PDB entry 4HX3 | X-ray diffraction, 2.70 A resolution | chains B and C of the 4 polymer chains in the assembly

# Chain B
Name: Neutral proteinase inhibitor ScNPI
From: Streptomyces caespitosus
Reference sequence: Q9FDS0 (Q9FDS0_STRCS); residues 1-113 here correspond to UniProt positions 29-141 (UniProt number = residue number + 28)
Chain sequence (114 residues; each row starts with the number of its first residue; numbering starts at 0):
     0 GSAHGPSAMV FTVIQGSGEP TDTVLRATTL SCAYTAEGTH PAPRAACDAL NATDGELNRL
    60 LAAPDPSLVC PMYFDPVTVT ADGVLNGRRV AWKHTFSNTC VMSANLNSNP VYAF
Unresolved in the structure: 0
Disulfide bonds: Cys31-Cys46, Cys69-Cys99
Differences from the reference sequence: expression tag (0)
Reported in the primary citation:
  - mutagenesis - H3E, H3R: unchanged binding to Extracellular small neutral protease (chain C)
  - mutagenesis - M71K: unchanged binding to the MPs tested
  - mutagenesis - Y33P/T34G: decreased binding to Extracellular small neutral protease (chain C)
  - mutagenesis - M71K: increased binding to trypsin
  - mutagenesis - M71K: decreased binding to proteinase K
  - mutagenesis - C69S/C99S: decreased stability in response to subtilisin
  - mutagenesis - C69S/C99S: unchanged stability in response to snapalysin
  - mutagenesis - C69S/C99S: unchanged expression
  - mutagenesis - C31S/C46S: decreased expression
  - mutagenesis - C31S/C46S: decreased stability

# Chain C
Name: Extracellular small neutral protease
From: Streptomyces caespitosus
Notes: EC 3.4.24.77; fragment: Mature protease
Reference sequence: P56406 (SNPA_STRCS); residue numbers follow UniProt; this construct covers 2-132
Chain sequence (134 residues; row label = number of the first residue in the row; note: 1 number in that range is skipped by the numbering (no residue carries it; nothing is unmodelled there); numbers below 1 keep their minus sign (Gly-2 is residue -2)):
    -2 GP
     1 MVTVTYDPSN APSFQQEIAN AAQIWNSSVR NVQLRAGGNA DFSYYEGNDS RGSYAQTDGH
    61 GRGYIFLDYQ QNQQYDSTRV TAHETGHVLG LPDHYQGPCS ELMSGGGPGP SCTNPYPNAQ
   121 ERSRVNALWA NG
Disulfide bonds: Cys99-Cys112
Differences from the reference sequence: expression tag (-2 to -1, 1)
Bound ions: Zn2+: His83, His87, Asp93
Swiss-Prot annotation at these positions:
  - active site: Glu84
  - binding site (Ca(2+)): Asp76, Thr78
  - binding site (Zn(2+)): His83, His87, Asp93

# How chain B and chain C interact
Residue-residue contacts - 8 pairs, chain B then chain C:
  Leu24(B) with Arg51(C), hydrogen bond (backbone-side chain)
  Arg25(B) with Arg51(C)
  Ala26(B) with Ser50(C), hydrogen bond (backbone-side chain); Arg51(C)
  Thr27(B) with Ser50(C), hydrogen bond
  Thr38(B) with Ser50(C)
  Pro40(B) with Ser50(C)
  Phe113(B) with Ser50(C)
Interface residues without a listed pair, chain B (8 interface residues in all): Val23
Interface residues without a listed pair, chain C (4 interface residues in all): Asp49, Tyr54

# Summary
Chain B and chain C form an interface of 8 and 4 residues respectively; the contacts include 3 hydrogen bonds.
Among the polar pairs are Leu24(B)-Arg51(C), Ala26(B)-Ser50(C) and Thr27(B)-Ser50(C). The paper reports that
Y33P/T34G of chain B reduce binding to Extracellular small neutral protease (chain C); M71K of chain B
increases binding to trypsin; 6 substitutions were tested in all.
Here chain B is Neutral proteinase inhibitor ScNPI and chain C is Extracellular small neutral protease, both
from Streptomyces caespitosus. Entry 4HX3 (Crystal structure of Streptomyces caespitosus sermetstatin in
complex with S. caespitosus snapalysin) was determined by X-ray diffraction, deposited together with 4HWX and
4HX2.
